PDB entry 8S7X | electron microscopy, 2.78 A resolution | chains B and E of the 11 polymer chains in the assembly

== Chain B ==
Molecule: Methyl-coenzyme M reductase subunit gamma
From: Methanococcus maripaludis
Notes: EC 2.8.4.1
UniProtKB: A0A2L1CBG2 (A0A2L1CBG2_METMI); residue numbers follow UniProt; this construct covers 1-260
Sequence (260 residues; each row starts with the number of its first residue):
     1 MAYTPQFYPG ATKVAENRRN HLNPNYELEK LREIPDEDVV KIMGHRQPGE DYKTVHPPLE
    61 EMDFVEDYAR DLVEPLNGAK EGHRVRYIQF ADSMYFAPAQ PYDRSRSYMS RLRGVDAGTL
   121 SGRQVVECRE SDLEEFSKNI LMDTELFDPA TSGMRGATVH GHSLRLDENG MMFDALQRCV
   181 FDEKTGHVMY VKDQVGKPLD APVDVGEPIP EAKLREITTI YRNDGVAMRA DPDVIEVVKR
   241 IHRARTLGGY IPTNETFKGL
Unresolved in the structure: 1
Small-molecule neighbours: factor 430 (F43): Leu120, Ser121, Gly122, Arg123, Ala157, Val159, His160, Gly161, His162

== Chain E ==
Molecule: Methyl-coenzyme M reductase subunit beta
From: Methanococcus maripaludis
Notes: EC 2.8.4.1
UniProtKB: A0A2L1CBB3 (A0A2L1CBB3_METMI); residues 1-443 here = UniProt positions 1-443
Sequence (443 residues; row label = number of the first residue in the row):
     1 MVKYEDKISL YDAKGNLVAE NVPLEAISPL YNPTIKSMVK NIKRTVAVNL AGIEGTLAAG
    61 KIGGKGCQVP GRTLDISAVS NAQAIADEVE KILKVSEDDD TAVKIINGGK QLAVQVPTAR
   121 LEVAAEYSVS MLSTAMALKE ALIKTFNIDM FDGSTVHAAI VGNYPQVMDY AGSNIASLLG
   181 APSMMEGLGY ALRNIPVNHA VATTKKNMMN AIAFSSVMEQ TATFEMGDAV GSFERQHLLG
   241 LAYQGLNADN LVIDFIKANA KGTVGSVVET VIDRAIADGV IVVDKTMSSG FNMYKPADVN
   301 KWNAYAAAGL VAAVAVSCGA ARAAQNVASV ILYFNDILEY ETGLPGVDYG RSMGTAVGFS
   361 FFSHSIYGGG GPGIFNGNHV VTRHSKGFAI PPVCAAMCAD AGTQMFSPEH TSGLVGSVYS
   421 AFDEFREPMK YVIEGALSIK DQF
Unresolved in the structure: 1
Small-molecule neighbours: SHT (O-phosphono-N-{(2E)-7-[(2-sulfoethyl)dithio]hept-2-enoyl}-L-threonine): Phe361, Phe362, Tyr367, His379, Val381

== Chain B / chain E interface ==
Contacting residue pairs (119):
  Ala2(B) - Asp273(E)
  Tyr3(B) - Glu269(E)
  Tyr3(B) - Ile272(E)
  Tyr3(B) - Asp273(E)
  Tyr3(B) - Ile276(E)  hydrophobic
  Tyr3(B) - Tyr294(E)
  Tyr3(B) - Glu341(E)  hydrogen bond
  Pro5(B) - Glu341(E)
  Gln6(B) - Phe291(E)
  Gln6(B) - Asn292(E)  hydrogen bond (side chain-backbone)
  Gln6(B) - Glu341(E)  hydrogen bond (side chain-backbone)
  Phe7(B) - Tyr340(E)
  Phe7(B) - Glu341(E)
  Tyr8(B) - Phe291(E)
  Tyr8(B) - Tyr340(E)
  Pro9(B) - Phe291(E)
  Pro9(B) - Tyr340(E)
  Gly10(B) - Ser289(E)  hydrogen bond (backbone-side chain)
  Ala11(B) - Ser289(E)
  His56(B) - Ala401(E)
  Leu59(B) - Arg322(E)
  Leu59(B) - Ala401(E)  hydrophobic
  Met62(B) - Ala401(E)
  Phe64(B) - Arg322(E)
  Val65(B) - Lys205(E)
  Val65(B) - Lys206(E)
  Asp67(B) - Lys206(E)
  Asp67(B) - Asn207(E)
  Asp67(B) - Met208(E)  hydrogen bond (side chain-backbone)
  Tyr68(B) - Ala13(E)
  Tyr68(B) - Lys14(E)
  Tyr68(B) - Lys257(E)
  Ala69(B) - Met209(E)  hydrophobic
  Ala69(B) - Ile253(E)  hydrophobic
  Arg70(B) - Met208(E)
  Arg70(B) - Arg322(E)
  Leu72(B) - Ile256(E)  hydrophobic
  Leu72(B) - Lys257(E)
  Leu72(B) - Ala260(E)
  Val73(B) - Ile256(E)  hydrophobic
  Val73(B) - Ala260(E)
  Val73(B) - Val316(E)
  Val73(B) - Gly319(E)
  Val73(B) - Ala320(E)
  Glu74(B) - Ala260(E)  hydrogen bond (backbone-backbone)
  Glu74(B) - Lys261(E)
  Glu74(B) - Ala320(E)
  Pro75(B) - Gly319(E)
  Pro75(B) - Ala320(E)
  Leu76(B) - Ala320(E)  hydrogen bond (backbone-backbone)
  Ala79(B) - Ala320(E)
  Ala79(B) - Ala321(E)
  Ala79(B) - Arg322(E)
  Val85(B) - Gln325(E)
  Ser105(B) - Tyr333(E)
  Arg106(B) - Asp336(E)  salt bridge
  Arg106(B) - Ile337(E)
  Arg106(B) - Tyr340(E)
  Met109(B) - Val264(E)  hydrogen bond (backbone-backbone)
  Met109(B) - Gly265(E)  hydrogen bond (backbone-backbone)
  Met109(B) - Ser329(E)
  Met109(B) - Val330(E)  hydrophobic
  Met109(B) - Tyr333(E)  hydrophobic
  Ser110(B) - Thr263(E)  hydrogen bond (backbone-side chain)
  Arg111(B) - Thr263(E)
  Leu112(B) - Thr263(E)
  Arg113(B) - Ala260(E)  hydrogen bond (side chain-backbone)
  Arg113(B) - Lys261(E)  hydrogen bond (side chain-backbone)
  Arg113(B) - Gly262(E)  hydrogen bond (side chain-backbone)
  Arg113(B) - Thr263(E)
  Arg113(B) - Ala320(E)
  Gly114(B) - Ser317(E)
  Gly114(B) - Ala320(E)
  Gly114(B) - Ala321(E)
  Gly114(B) - Asn326(E)
  Val115(B) - Asn326(E)
  Asp116(B) - Gln325(E)
  Asp116(B) - Asn326(E)
  Asp116(B) - Ser329(E)  hydrogen bond
  Asp116(B) - His364(E)  salt bridge
  Ala117(B) - Ser329(E)  hydrogen bond (backbone-side chain)
  Ala117(B) - Tyr333(E)
  Thr119(B) - Tyr333(E)  hydrogen bond
  Glu127(B) - Gln325(E)
  Glu127(B) - His364(E)
  Arg129(B) - Ala321(E)  hydrogen bond (side chain-backbone)
  Arg129(B) - Arg322(E)  hydrogen bond (side chain-backbone)
  Asp233(B) - Met287(E)
  Asp233(B) - Ser288(E)
  Asp233(B) - Ser289(E)  hydrogen bond
  Glu236(B) - Lys285(E)  salt bridge
  Glu236(B) - Met287(E)
  Val237(B) - Met287(E)  hydrophobic
  Val237(B) - Phe291(E)  hydrophobic
  Val237(B) - Met293(E)  hydrophobic
  Val238(B) - Tyr340(E)  hydrophobic
  Arg240(B) - Asp284(E)  salt bridge
  Arg240(B) - Lys285(E)
  Arg240(B) - Met293(E)
  Arg240(B) - Gly343(E)
  Ile241(B) - Glu339(E)
  Ile241(B) - Tyr340(E)  hydrophobic
  Ile241(B) - Gly343(E)
  Ala244(B) - Pro345(E)  hydrophobic
  Arg245(B) - Glu339(E)  salt bridge
  Arg245(B) - Tyr349(E)
  Arg245(B) - Met353(E)
  Gly248(B) - Tyr349(E)
  Gly249(B) - Arg351(E)
  Tyr250(B) - Phe233(E)
  Pro252(B) - Phe233(E)
  Pro252(B) - Asn300(E)  hydrogen bond (backbone-side chain)
  Pro252(B) - Tyr349(E)
  Thr253(B) - Ser232(E)
  Thr253(B) - Val299(E)
  Asn254(B) - Ala297(E)
  Asn254(B) - Asp298(E)
  Asn254(B) - Val299(E)  hydrogen bond (side chain-backbone)
  Phe257(B) - Val299(E)  hydrophobic
Other interface residues (no listed pair), chain B (59 interface residues in all): Val55, Glu66, Tyr102, Gly118, Ile251
Other interface residues (no listed pair), chain E (69 interface residues in all): Gly15, Gln236, Pro296, Ala315, Ala323, Thr342, Leu344, Gly350, Cys398, Ala399, Thr403

== Overview ==
The interface between chain B and chain E involves 59 residues on one side and 69 on the other, with 21
hydrogen bonds and 5 salt bridges. Polar pairs include Arg106(B)-Asp336(E), Asp116(B)-His364(E) and
Glu236(B)-Lys285(E). Bound to chain B: factor 430. Chain E binds compound SHT.
Chain B is Methyl-coenzyme M reductase subunit gamma and chain E is Methyl-coenzyme M reductase subunit beta,
both from Methanococcus maripaludis; the structure, Methyl-coenzyme M reductase activation complex without the
A2 component, was determined by electron microscopy (same publication as 8S7V and 9H1L).
